Entry 5CW3 (X-ray diffraction, 2.55 A resolution); this record covers chains A and B of the 4 polymer chains in the assembly.

# Chain A
Name: BRCA1/BRCA2-containing complex subunit 3
From: Camponotus floridanus
UniProtKB: E2AXC7 (E2AXC7_CAMFO); residue numbers follow UniProt; this construct covers 1-253
Amino-acid sequence (255 residues; row label = number of the first residue in the row; numbers below 1 keep their minus sign (Gly-1 is residue -1)):
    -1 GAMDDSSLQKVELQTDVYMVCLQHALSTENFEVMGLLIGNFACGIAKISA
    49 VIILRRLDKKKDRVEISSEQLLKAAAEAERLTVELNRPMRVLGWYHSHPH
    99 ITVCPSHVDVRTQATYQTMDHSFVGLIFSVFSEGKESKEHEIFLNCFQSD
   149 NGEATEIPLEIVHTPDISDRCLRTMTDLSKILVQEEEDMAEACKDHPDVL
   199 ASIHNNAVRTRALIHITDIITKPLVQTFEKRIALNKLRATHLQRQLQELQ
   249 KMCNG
Disordered / not traced: -1 to 2, 251-253
Construct notes: expression tag (-1 to 0)
Bound ions: Zn2+: His94, His96, Asp107
Swiss-Prot annotation at these positions:
  - motif: His94 to Asp107 (JAMM motif)
  - binding site (Zn(2+)): His94, His96, Asp107
  - mutagenesis: Glu30 (E30A: Abolishes metalloprotease activity), His94 to His96 (Abolishes zinc binding and disrupts the structure of the active site region), Ile99 (I99R: Nearly abolishes metalloprotease activity), Met117 (M117A: Nearly abolishes metalloprotease activity), Glu183 (E183A: Abolishes metalloprotease activity; when associated with A-186), Asp186 (D186A: Abolishes metalloprotease activity; when associated with A-183), Ala205 (A205D: Abolishes tetramerization and metalloprotease activity; when associated with D-212), Ile212 (I212D: Abolishes tetramerization and metalloprotease activity; when associated with D-205)
What the authors report for this chain:
  - Zn2+ coordination: His94, His96, Asp107
  - mutagenesis - I99R, A205D (10 fold), I212D (10 fold): decreased catalytic activity
  - mutagenesis - E30A, E183A/D186A, A205D/I212D: abolished catalytic activity
  - mutagenesis - E30A/A205D/I212D: unchanged binding to K63 linked substrate

# Chain B
Name: Protein FAM175B
From: Camponotus floridanus
UniProtKB: E2AB17 (E2AB17_CAMFO); residues 1-289 here = UniProt positions 1-289
Amino-acid sequence (289 residues; each row starts with the number of its first residue):
     1 MADSDLLVTISGAALSLLFFENVRSVGNQMGFLLGEALEFIVKTYTDSDN
    51 QVETVKIHINVEAIVTCPLADLLHDSTNHINKEKLKDFVRDKSKQVIGWF
   101 CFRRNTTNLTLTLKDKLLHKQFASHFSGVNGCKEDFFLTCLLNASTSETS
   151 GTHKFRHVFLRHNKRGMFEPISLKINNLGDDASRHDGSDYKPTPVRKSTR
   201 TPDSFTKLIESLNLDVARIDGLDSAMLIQKAAEHHLMSLIPKVCESDLEV
   251 AELEKQVHELKIKIATQQLAKRLKINGENCDRISKASKD
Disordered / not traced: 1-2, 44-52, 130-131, 186-187, 200-202, 217-220, 273-289
Swiss-Prot annotation at these positions:
  - mutagenesis: Asn177 (N177R: Strongly reduces deubiquitination by the BRISC complex)
What the authors report for this chain:
  - mutagenesis - N177R: abolished catalytic activity

# How chain A and chain B interact
Pairs across the interface (154):
  Thr13(A) with Phe20(B); Val23(B); Arg24(B)
  Asp14(A) with Phe20(B)
  Tyr16(A) with Phe19(B); Val23(B), hydrophobic; Phe155(B)
  Met17(A) with Ser16(B); Leu17(B), hydrophobic; Phe20(B), hydrophobic
  Leu20(A) with Phe19(B), hydrophobic
  Gln21(A) with Ser16(B)
  Leu24(A) with Gly12(B); Leu15(B), hydrophobic; Asn177(B)
  Ser25(A) with Asn177(B); Leu178(B), hydrogen bond (backbone-backbone)
  Thr26(A) with Asn177(B); Gly179(B)
  Glu27(A) with Lys174(B), salt bridge; Asn177(B), hydrogen bond; Asp180(B)
  Asn28(A) with Gly179(B)
  Phe129(A) with Ile175(B), hydrophobic; Asn177(B)
  Glu131(A) with Leu173(B)
  Ser135(A) with Val158(B); Pro170(B)
  Lys136(A) with Val158(B); Pro170(B); Ile171(B); Ser172(B), hydrogen bond
  Glu137(A) with Leu109(B); Arg156(B), salt bridge; His157(B); Val158(B)
  His138(A) with Phe155(B); Arg156(B); His157(B), hydrogen bond (backbone-backbone); Leu173(B), hydrogen bond (side chain-backbone)
  Glu139(A) with Lys154(B), salt bridge; Phe155(B); Arg156(B), salt bridge
  Ile140(A) with Phe19(B), hydrophobic; His153(B); Lys154(B); Phe155(B), hydrogen bond (backbone-backbone)
  Phe141(A) with Thr152(B); His153(B); Lys154(B)
  Leu142(A) with Gly151(B); Thr152(B); His153(B), hydrogen bond (backbone-backbone)
  Asn143(A) with Gly151(B); Thr152(B), hydrogen bond
  Cys144(A) with Gly151(B), hydrogen bond (backbone-backbone)
  Glu154(A) with Ser147(B), hydrogen bond; Thr149(B), hydrogen bond; Gly151(B); Thr152(B), hydrogen bond
  Ile155(A) with Gly151(B)
  Pro156(A) with Thr149(B); Ser150(B)
  Leu157(A) with Ser150(B), hydrogen bond (backbone-backbone); His153(B), hydrogen bond (backbone-side chain)
  Ile159(A) with His153(B)
  His161(A) with Arg24(B), hydrogen bond (side chain-backbone)
  Thr162(A) with Phe20(B); Arg24(B), hydrogen bond (backbone-side chain)
  Pro163(A) with Arg24(B), hydrogen bond (backbone-side chain); Ala251(B)
  Asp164(A) with Phe20(B); Asp247(B)
  Ile165(A) with Phe20(B), hydrophobic; Asp247(B), hydrogen bond (backbone-side chain)
  Asp167(A) with Ile240(B)
  Leu170(A) with Ile240(B), hydrophobic; Cys244(B), hydrophobic
  Arg171(A) with Ile240(B)
  Thr174(A) with Leu236(B); Met237(B)
  Ser177(A) with Gln229(B), hydrogen bond
  Lys178(A) with Glu233(B); Met237(B)
  Leu180(A) with Leu178(B), hydrophobic
  Val181(A) with Gln229(B)
  Glu185(A) with Met226(B)
  Thr208(A) with Gly221(B); Leu222(B)
  Arg209(A) with Arg184(B); Asp189(B), salt bridge
  Ile212(A) with Ala225(B), hydrophobic
  His213(A) with Leu178(B), hydrogen bond (side chain-backbone)
  Thr215(A) with Phe205(B); Gln229(B), hydrogen bond
  Ile217(A) with Asn176(B); Asn177(B); Leu178(B)
  Thr219(A) with Gln229(B), hydrogen bond; Ala232(B)
  Lys220(A) with Phe205(B)
  Pro221(A) with Ser11(B)
  Leu222(A) with Leu236(B), hydrophobic
  Val223(A) with His235(B); Leu236(B), hydrophobic
  Gln224(A) with Asp203(B); Ser204(B)
  Thr225(A) with Ala13(B); Ala14(B); Leu17(B)
  Phe226(A) with Leu236(B), hydrophobic; Ile240(B), hydrophobic; Val243(B)
  Glu227(A) with Ser204(B); His235(B), salt bridge; Leu239(B)
  Lys228(A) with Ala63(B); Gln95(B), hydrogen bond
  Arg229(A) with Leu17(B); Glu21(B), salt bridge; Arg24(B); Ile64(B), hydrogen bond (side chain-backbone); Asp247(B), salt bridge
  Ile230(A) with Leu239(B); Lys242(B); Val243(B), hydrophobic
  Leu232(A) with Leu34(B), hydrophobic; Ile64(B); Val65(B), hydrophobic
  Asn233(A) with Ser246(B), hydrogen bond; Asp247(B), hydrogen bond; Val250(B)
  Leu235(A) with Phe88(B); Val89(B); Arg90(B); Lys92(B)
  Arg236(A) with Val65(B); Thr66(B), hydrogen bond (side chain-backbone); Glu254(B), salt bridge
  Ala237(A) with Val250(B), hydrophobic; Leu253(B)
  His239(A) with Asp71(B), salt bridge; Phe88(B)
  Leu240(A) with Leu253(B), hydrophobic; Glu254(B); Val257(B)
  Arg242(A) with Asp87(B), hydrogen bond (side chain-backbone); Arg90(B)
  Gln243(A) with Asp71(B), hydrogen bond; Val257(B)
  Leu244(A) with Gln256(B); Val257(B), hydrophobic; Leu260(B), hydrophobic
  Leu247(A) with Val257(B), hydrophobic
Interface residues without a listed pair, chain A (85 interface residues in all): Val101, Glu134, Glu158, Asn204, Arg207, Leu211, Ile214, Asp216, Ile218, Ala231, Lys234, Gln248, Lys249, Met250
Interface residues without a listed pair, chain B (87 interface residues in all): Glu62, Cys67, Pro68, Asp181, Lys191, Ile228, Leu248, Glu249, Lys261, Lys263, Ile264

# Overview
The interface between chain A and chain B involves 85 residues on one side and 87 on the other, with 29
hydrogen bonds and 10 salt bridges. Polar pairs include Glu27(A)-Lys174(B), Glu137(A)-Arg156(B) and
Glu139(A)-Lys154(B). The paper reports that I99R, A205D and I212D of chain A reduce catalytic activity; Zn2+
coordination by His94(A), His96(A) and Asp107(A); 8 substitutions were tested in all.
Here chain A is BRCA1/BRCA2-containing complex subunit 3 and chain B is Protein FAM175B, both from Camponotus
floridanus. Entry 5CW3 (Structure of CfBRCC36-CfKIAA0157 complex (Zn Edge)) was determined by X-ray
diffraction, deposited together with 5CW4, 5CW5 and 5CW6.
